Entry 5MRE (electron microscopy, 3.75 A resolution); this record covers chains A and K of the 78 polymer chains in the assembly.

Chain A:
Molecule: 21S ribosomal RNA
From: Saccharomyces cerevisiae
Sequence (3296 nucleotides; numbered 1 to 3296; the number before each row is that of its first residue):
     1 GUAAAAAGUAGAAUAAUAGAUUUGAAAUAUUUAUUAUAUAGAUUUAAAGA
    51 GAUAAUCAUGGAGUAUAAUAAUUAAAUUUAAUAAAUUUAAUAUAACUAUU
   101 AAUAGAAUUAGGUUACUAAUAAAUUAAUAACAAUUAAUUUUAAAACCUAA
   151 AGGUAAACCUUUAUAUUAAUAAUGUUAUUUUUUAUUAUUUUUAUAAUAAG
   201 AAUAAUUAUUAAUAAUAAUAAACUAAGUGAACUGAAACAUCUAAGUAACU
   251 UAAGGAUAAGAAAUCAACAGAGAUAUUAUGAGUAUUGGUGAGAGAAAAUA
   301 AUAAAGGUCUAAUAAGUAUUAUGUGAAAAAAAUGUAAGAAAAUAGGAUAA
   351 CAAAUUCUAAGACUAAAUACUAUUAAUAAGUAUAGUAAGUACCGUAAGGG
   401 AAAGUAUGAAAAUGAUUAUUUUAUAAGCAAUCAUGAAUAUAUUAUAUUAU
   451 AUUAAUGAUGUACCUUUUGUAUAAUGGGUCAGCAAGUAAUUAAUAUUAGU
   501 AAAACAAUAAGUUAUAAAUAAAUAGAAUAAUAUAUAUAUAUAAAAAAAUA
   551 UAUUAAAAUAUUUAAUUAAUAUUAAUUGACCCGAAAGCAAACGAUCUAAC
   601 UAUGAUAAGAUGGAUAAACGAUCGAACAGGUUGAUGUUGCAAUAUCAUCU
   651 GAUUAAUUGUGGUUAGUAGUGAAAGACAAAUCUGGUUUGCAGAUAGCUGG
   701 UUUUCUAUGAAAUAUAUGUAAGUAUAGCCUUUAUAAAUAAUAAUUAUUAU
   751 AUAAUAUUAUAUUAAUAUUAUAUAAAGAAUGGUACAGCAAUUAAUAUAUA
   801 UUAGGGAACUAUUAAAGUUUUAUUAAUAAUAUUAAAUCUCGAAAUAUUUA
   851 AUUAUAUAUAAUAAAGAGUCAGAUUAUGUGCGAUAAGGUAAAUAAUCUAA
   901 AGGGAAACAGCCCAGAUUAAGAUAUAAAGUUCCUAAUAAAUAAUAAGUGA
   951 AAUAAAUAUUAAAAUAUUAUAAUAUAAUCAGUUAAUGGGUUUGACAAUAA
  1001 CCAUUUUUUAAUGAACAUGUAACAAUGCACUGAUUUAUAAUAAAUAAAAA
  1051 AAAAUAAUAUUUAAAAUCAAAUAUAUAUAUAUUUGUUAAUAGAUAAUAUA
  1101 CGGAUCUUAAUAAUAAGAAUUAUUUAAUUCCUAAUAUGGAAUAUUAUAUU
  1151 UUUAUAAUAAAAAUAUAAAUACUGAAUAUCUAAAUAUUAUUAUUACUUUU
  1201 UUUUUAAUAAUAAUAAUAUGGUAAUAGAACAUUUAAUGAUAAUAUAUAUU
  1251 AGUUAUUAAUUAAUAUAUGUAUUAAUUAAAUAGAGAAUGCUGACAUGAGU
  1301 AACGAAAAAAAGGUAUAAACCUUUUCACCUAAAACAUAAGGUUUAACUAU
  1351 AAAAGUACGGCCCCUAAUUAAAUUAAUAAAAAUAUAAAUAUAUUUAAGAU
  1401 GGGAUAAUCUAUAUUAAUAAAAAUUUAUCUUAAAAUAUAUAUAUUAUUAA
  1451 UAAUUAUAUUAAUUAAUUAAUAAUAUAUAUAAUUAUAUUAUAUAUUAUAU
  1501 AUUUUUUAUAUAAUAUAAACUAAUAAAGAUCAGGAAAUAAUUAAUGUAUA
  1551 CCGUAAUGUAGACCGACUCAGGUAUGUAAGUAGAGAAUAUGAAGGUGAAU
  1601 UAGAUAAUUAAAGGGAAGGAACUCGGCAAAGAUAGCUCAUAAGUUAGUCA
  1651 AUAAAGAGUAAUAAGAACAAAGUUGUACAACUGUUUACUAAAAACACCGC
  1701 ACUUUGCAGAAACGAUAAGUUUAAGUAUAAGGUGUGAACUCUGCUCCAUG
  1751 CUUAAUAUAUAAAUAAAAUUAUUUAACGAUAAUUUAAUUAAAUUUAGGUA
  1801 AAUAGCAGCCUUAUUAUGAGGGUUAUAAUGUAGCGAAAUUCCUUGGCCUA
  1851 UAAUUGAGGUCCCGCAUGAAUGACGUAAUGAUACAACAACUGUCUCCCCU
  1901 UUAAGCUAAGUGAAAUUGAAAUCGUAGUGAAGAUGCUAUGUACCUUCAGC
  1951 AAGACGGAAAGACCCUAUGCAGCUUUACUGUAAUUAGAUAGAUCGAAUUA
  2001 UUGUUUAUUAUAUUCAGCAUAUUAAGUAAUCCUAUUAUUAGGUAAUCGUU
  2051 UAGAUAUUAAUGAGAUACUUAUUAUAAUAUAAUGAUAAUUCUAAUCUUAU
  2101 AAAUAAUUAUUAUUAUUAUUAUUAAUAAUAAUAAUAUGCUUUCAAGCAUA
  2151 GUGAUAAAACAUAUUUAUAUGAUAAUCACUUUACUUAAUAGAUAUAAUUC
  2201 UUAAGUAAUAUAUAAUAUAUAUUUUAUAUAUAUUAUAUAUAAUAUAAGAG
  2251 ACAAUCUCUAAUUGGUAGUUUUGAUGGGGCGUCAUUAUCAGCAAAAGUAU
  2301 CUGAAUAAGUCCAUAAAUAAAUAUAUAAAAUUAUUGAAUAAAAAAAAAAU
  2351 AAUAUAUAUUAUAUAUAUUAAUUAUAAAUUGAAAUAUGUUUAUAUAAAUU
  2401 UAUAUUUAUUGAAUAUAUUUUAGUAAUAGAUAAAAAUAUGUACAGUAAAA
  2451 UUGUAAGGAAAACAAUAAUAACUUUCUCCUCUCUCGGUGGGGGUUCACAC
  2501 CUAUUUUUAAUAGGUGUGAACCCCUCUUCGGGGUUCCGGUUCCCUUUCGG
  2551 GUCCCGGAACUUAAAUAAAAAUGGAAAGAAUUAAAUUAAUAUAAUGGUAU
  2601 AACUGUGCGAUAAUUGUAACACAAACGAGUGAAACAAGUACGUAAGUAUG
  2651 GCAUAAUGAACAAAUAACACUGAUUGUAAAGGUUAUUGAUAACGAAUAAA
  2701 AGUUACGCUAGGGAUAACAGGGUAAUAUAGCGAAAGAGUAGAUAUUGUAA
  2751 GCUAUGUUUGCCACCUCGAUGUCGACUCAACAUUUCCUCUUGGUUGUAAA
  2801 AGCUAAGAAGGGUUUGACUGUUCGUCAAUUAAAAUGUUACGUGAGUUGGG
  2851 UUAAAUACGAUGUGAAUCAGUAUGGUUCCUAUCUGCUGAAGGAAAUAUUA
  2901 UCAAAUUAAAUCUCAUUAUUAGUACGCAAGGACCAUAAUGAAUCAACCCA
  2951 UGGUGUAUCUAUUGAUAAUAAUAUAAUAUAUUUAAUAAAAAUAAUACUUU
  3001 AUUAAUAUAUUAUCUAUAUUAGUUUAUAUUUUAAUUAUAUAUUAUCAUAG
  3051 UAGAUAAGCUAAGUUGAUAAUAAAUAAAUAUUGAAUACAUAUUAAAUAUG
  3101 AAGUUGUUUUAAUAAGAUAAUUAAUCUGAUAAUUUUAUACUAAAAUUAAU
  3151 AAUUAUAGGUUUUAUAUAUUAUUUAUAAAUAAAUAUAUUAUAAUAAUAAU
  3201 AAUUAUUAUUAUUAAUAAAAAAUAUUAAUUAUAAUAUUAAUAAAAUACUA
  3251 AUUUAUCAGUUAUCUAUAUAAUAUCUAAUCUAUUAUUCUAUAUACU
Disordered / not traced: 1-7, 80-83, 107-109, 129-131, 179-199, 554-559, 757-765, 811-815, 822, 967-1055, 1133-1136, 1153-1159, 1196-1204, 1375-1379, 1419-1422, 1441-1480, 1503-1505, 1538-1539, 2013-2077, 2101-2182, 2189-2197, 2222-2226, 2241-2242, 2277-2280, 2339-2344, 2393-2407, 2479-2572, 2715-2718, 2767-2771, 2985-3001, 3036-3039, 3179-3228, 3294-3296
Metal / ion sites: Mg2+ site 1 near A150 (its only coordinating residue here); Mg2+ site 2: A237, C238; Mg2+ site 3 near G245 (its only coordinating residue here); Mg2+ site 4 near A258 (its only coordinating residue here); Mg2+ site 5 near G280 (its only coordinating residue here); Mg2+ site 6 near U322 (its only coordinating residue here); Mg2+ site 7 near A359 (its only coordinating residue here); Mg2+ site 8 near G394 (its only coordinating residue here); Mg2+ site 9: A423, U424; Mg2+ site 10 near G427 (its only coordinating residue here); Mg2+ site 11: C464 (shared with 1 residue of chain N); Mg2+ site 12 near U466 (its only coordinating residue here); 127 more Mg2+ sites not listed

Chain K:
Protein: uL16m
From: Saccharomyces cerevisiae
Reference sequence: P38064 (RM16_YEAST); residues 38-232 here = UniProt positions 38-232
Sequence (195 residues; row label = number of the first residue in the row):
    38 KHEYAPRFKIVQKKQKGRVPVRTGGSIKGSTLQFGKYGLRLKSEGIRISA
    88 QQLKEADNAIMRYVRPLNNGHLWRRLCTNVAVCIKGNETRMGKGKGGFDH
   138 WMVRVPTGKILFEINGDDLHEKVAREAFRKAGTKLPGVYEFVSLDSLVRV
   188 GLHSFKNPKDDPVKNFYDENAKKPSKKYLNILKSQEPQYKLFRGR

How chain A and chain K interact:
Pairs across the interface (131; chain A residue first):
  A775(A) / Lys-210(K)  hydrogen bond to the sugar
  C785(A) / Thr-60(K)  phosphate contact
  C785(A) / Gly-61(K)  hydrogen bond to the phosphate
  A786(A) / Arg-59(K)  phosphate contact
  A786(A) / Gly-61(K)  hydrogen bond to the phosphate
  A786(A) / Gly-62(K)  hydrogen bond to the phosphate
  A786(A) / Ser-63(K)  hydrogen bond to the phosphate
  G787(A) / Ser-63(K)  hydrogen bond to the phosphate
  G787(A) / Lys-65(K)  phosphate contact
  C788(A) / Lys-65(K)  salt bridge to the phosphate
  U792(A) / Phe-45(K)  sugar contact
  A793(A) / Pro-43(K)  sugar contact
  A793(A) / Arg-44(K)  phosphate contact
  A793(A) / Phe-45(K)  sugar contact
  A793(A) / Lys-46(K)  hydrogen bond to the phosphate
  A794(A) / His-39(K)  phosphate contact
  A794(A) / Glu-40(K)  hydrogen bond to the phosphate
  A794(A) / Pro-43(K)  phosphate contact
  A794(A) / Arg-44(K)  salt bridge to the phosphate
  A794(A) / Cys-114(K)  sugar contact
  U795(A) / Lys-38(K)  hydrogen bond to the phosphate
  U795(A) / His-39(K)  salt bridge to the phosphate
  U795(A) / Glu-40(K)  sugar contact
  U795(A) / Phe-71(K)  base contact
  A796(A) / Phe-71(K)  sugar contact
  A796(A) / Trp-110(K)  hydrogen bond to the sugar
  A831(A) / Phe-71(K)  base contact
  U832(A) / Gln-70(K)  sugar contact
  U832(A) / Phe-71(K)  sugar contact
  U832(A) / Arg-112(K)  hydrogen bond to the sugar
  U833(A) / Lys-65(K)  phosphate contact
  U833(A) / Gly-66(K)  hydrogen bond to the phosphate
  U833(A) / Thr-68(K)  phosphate contact
  U833(A) / Arg-112(K)  phosphate contact
  U833(A) / Lys-146(K)  hydrogen bond to the phosphate
  A834(A) / Asn-116(K)  hydrogen bond to the phosphate
  A834(A) / Lys-146(K)  salt bridge to the phosphate
  A835(A) / Asn-116(K)  sugar contact
  A835(A) / Arg-141(K)  salt bridge to the phosphate
  A836(A) / Lys-50(K)  hydrogen bond to the base
  A836(A) / Lys-51(K)  phosphate contact
  A836(A) / Gln-52(K)  hydrogen bond to the base
  A836(A) / Arg-141(K)  salt bridge to the phosphate
  U837(A) / Gln-49(K)  base contact
  U837(A) / Lys-50(K)  base contact
  U837(A) / Lys-51(K)  hydrogen bond to the base
  U879(A) / Arg-55(K)  phosphate contact
  G880(A) / Gln-52(K)  phosphate contact
  G880(A) / Lys-53(K)  phosphate contact
  G880(A) / Gly-54(K)  hydrogen bond to the phosphate
  G880(A) / Arg-55(K)  salt bridge to the phosphate
  C881(A) / Gln-52(K)  phosphate contact
  C881(A) / Lys-53(K)  salt bridge to the phosphate
  C881(A) / Lys-132(K)  salt bridge to the phosphate
  G882(A) / Lys-53(K)  hydrogen bond to the base
  G882(A) / Lys-122(K)  sugar contact
  G882(A) / Met-128(K)  hydrogen bond to the sugar
  G882(A) / Lys-132(K)  salt bridge to the phosphate
  G882(A) / Gly-133(K)  hydrogen bond to the phosphate
  A883(A) / Ile-121(K)  sugar contact
  A883(A) / Lys-122(K)  hydrogen bond to the phosphate
  U884(A) / Lys-53(K)  phosphate contact
  U884(A) / Gly-54(K)  base contact
  U884(A) / Arg-55(K)  base contact
  U884(A) / Val-56(K)  hydrogen bond to the base
  U884(A) / Arg-84(K)  salt bridge to the phosphate
  A885(A) / Met-128(K)  base contact
  A886(A) / Met-128(K)  hydrogen bond to the base
  A956(A) / Val-175(K)  sugar contact
  U957(A) / Val-175(K)  phosphate contact
  U1060(A) / Arg-162(K)  salt bridge to the phosphate
  U1061(A) / Arg-162(K)  salt bridge to the phosphate
  U1062(A) / Glu-177(K)  phosphate contact
  U1062(A) / Arg-186(K)  salt bridge to the phosphate
  U1062(A) / Phe-192(K)  phosphate contact
  A1063(A) / His-190(K)  salt bridge to the phosphate
  A1065(A) / Leu-184(K)  base contact
  A1065(A) / Phe-192(K)  base contact
  A1065(A) / Asn-194(K)  base contact
  A1065(A) / Asp-197(K)  sugar contact
  A1066(A) / Asp-197(K)  sugar contact
  U2275(A) / Lys-130(K)  hydrogen bond to the phosphate
  G2276(A) / Lys-130(K)  salt bridge to the phosphate
  G2291(A) / Gln-52(K)  hydrogen bond to the sugar
  C2301(A) / Gly-129(K)  sugar contact
  C2301(A) / Lys-130(K)  hydrogen bond to the sugar
  C2301(A) / Gly-131(K)  phosphate contact
  U2302(A) / Gly-129(K)  phosphate contact
  U2302(A) / Lys-130(K)  hydrogen bond to the phosphate
  U2302(A) / Gly-131(K)  hydrogen bond to the phosphate
  U2302(A) / Lys-132(K)  phosphate contact
  G2303(A) / Lys-50(K)  phosphate contact
  G2303(A) / Gly-131(K)  phosphate contact
  G2303(A) / Lys-132(K)  hydrogen bond to the phosphate
  A2304(A) / Lys-50(K)  salt bridge to the phosphate
  A2305(A) / Ile-47(K)  base contact
  A2305(A) / Gln-49(K)  hydrogen bond to the phosphate
  U2581(A) / Lys-227(K)  sugar contact
  U2582(A) / Arg-230(K)  salt bridge to the phosphate
  U2600(A) / Arg-232(K)  base contact
  A2725(A) / Asn-124(K)  base contact
  G2732(A) / Thr-170(K)  hydrogen bond to the base
  A2733(A) / Arg-166(K)  hydrogen bond to the phosphate
  A2733(A) / Thr-170(K)  sugar contact
  A2734(A) / Arg-166(K)  salt bridge to the phosphate
  A2734(A) / Lys-167(K)  salt bridge to the phosphate
  A2735(A) / Arg-99(K)  hydrogen bond to the phosphate
  A2735(A) / Lys-167(K)  phosphate contact
  G2736(A) / Arg-99(K)  salt bridge to the phosphate
  A2749(A) / Gln-88(K)  hydrogen bond to the sugar
  A2749(A) / Glu-92(K)  hydrogen bond to the sugar
  A2749(A) / Lys-171(K)  base contact
  A2750(A) / Gln-88(K)  sugar contact
  A2750(A) / Gln-89(K)  phosphate contact
  A2750(A) / Glu-92(K)  sugar contact
  A2750(A) / Thr-170(K)  base contact
  A2750(A) / Lys-171(K)  hydrogen bond to the sugar
  G2751(A) / Gln-89(K)  hydrogen bond to the phosphate
  G2751(A) / Thr-170(K)  sugar contact
  G2751(A) / Lys-171(K)  sugar contact
  G2751(A) / Leu-172(K)  hydrogen bond to the sugar
  G2751(A) / Pro-173(K)  phosphate contact
  C2752(A) / Pro-173(K)  phosphate contact
  G2760(A) / Asn-124(K)  hydrogen bond to the sugar
  G2760(A) / Glu-125(K)  sugar contact
  C2761(A) / Glu-125(K)  phosphate contact
  C2761(A) / Thr-126(K)  sugar contact
  C2761(A) / Arg-127(K)  phosphate contact
  C2761(A) / Met-128(K)  phosphate contact
  C2762(A) / Arg-127(K)  phosphate contact
  C2762(A) / Met-128(K)  hydrogen bond to the phosphate
Interface residues without a listed pair, chain A (67 interface residues in all): U747, U748, A779, U797, A825, A826, G888, A1064, A2583, U2726
Interface residues without a listed pair, chain K (82 interface residues in all): Pro-57, Val-58, Ile-64, His-108, Arg-111, Val-117, Gly-123, Glu-163, Phe-178, Ser-191, Lys-193, Lys-196, Lys-213, Gln-222

Summary:
Chain A and chain K form an interface of 67 and 82 residues respectively, with 41 hydrogen bonds and 21 salt
bridges. Polar pairs include A836(A)/Lys-50(K), A836(A)/Gln-52(K) and U837(A)/Lys-51(K). A237(A) and C238(A)
coordinate Mg2+ site 2.
Here chain A is 21S ribosomal RNA and chain K is uL16m, both from Saccharomyces cerevisiae. Entry 5MRE
(Structure of the yeast mitochondrial ribosome - Class B) was determined by electron microscopy together with
5MRC and 5MRF from the same study.
